Entry 7ON1 (electron microscopy, 3.35 A resolution); this record covers chains f and I of the 12 polymer chains in the assembly.

Chain f:
Protein: Histone H4
Source organism: Saccharomyces cerevisiae
UniProt: A0A6A5Q1V3 (A0A6A5Q1V3_YEASX); residue numbers follow UniProt; this construct covers 1-103
Amino-acid sequence (105 residues; row label = number of the first residue in the row; numbers below 1 keep their minus sign (Gly-1 is residue -1)):
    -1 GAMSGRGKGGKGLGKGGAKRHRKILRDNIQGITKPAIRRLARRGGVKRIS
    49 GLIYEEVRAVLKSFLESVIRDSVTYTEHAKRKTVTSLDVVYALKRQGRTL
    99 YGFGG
Disordered / not traced: -1 to 24
Differences from the reference sequence: expression tag (-1 to 0)

Chain I:
Molecule: 147-nt DNA strand
Source organism: Escherichia coli
Sequence (147 nucleotides; row label = number of the first residue in the row; numbers below 1 keep their minus sign (DA-73 is residue -73)):
   -73 ATCGAGAATCCCGGTGCCGAGGCCGCTCAATTGGTCGTAGACAGCTCTAG
   -23 CACCGCTTAAACGCACGTACGCGCTGTCCCCCGCGTTTTAACCGCCAAGG
    27 GGATTACTCCCTAGTCTCCAGGCACGTGTCAGATATATACATCCGAT
Disordered / not traced: -73 to -62, 62-73

How chain f and chain I interact:
Residue-residue contacts (7):
  Arg36(f) with DC8(I), salt bridge to the phosphate
  Arg46(f) with DC8(I), phosphate contact
  Ile47(f) with DC7(I), phosphate contact; DC8(I), phosphate contact
  Lys80(f) with DG27(I), phosphate contact; DG28(I), hydrogen bond to the phosphate
  Thr81(f) with DG28(I), hydrogen bond to the phosphate
Also at the interface, not in a pair above, chain f (10 interface residues in all): Arg40, Lys45, Ser48, Gly49, Arg79

Overview:
Chain f and chain I form an interface of 10 and 4 residues respectively; the contacts include 2 hydrogen bonds
and 1 salt bridge. Polar pairs include Lys80(f)-DG28(I), Thr81(f)-DG28(I) and Arg36(f)-DC8(I).
Here chain f is Histone H4 (Saccharomyces cerevisiae) and chain I is a 147-nt DNA strand (Escherichia coli).
Entry 7ON1 (Cenp-A nucleosome in complex with Cenp-C) was determined by electron microscopy.
